8COD - chains A and B; structure by X-ray diffraction, 2.48 A resolution.

[Chain A (and B)]
Molecule: Adenosylhomocysteinase
From: Mus musculus
Notes: EC 3.13.2.1; chain B of this document is another copy of the same molecule, construct and numbering; everything in this record applies to it too
UniProtKB: P50247 (SAHH_MOUSE); numbering as in UniProt (aligned over 1-432)
Sequence (452 residues; each row starts with the number of its first residue; numbers below 1 keep their minus sign (Met-19 is residue -19)):
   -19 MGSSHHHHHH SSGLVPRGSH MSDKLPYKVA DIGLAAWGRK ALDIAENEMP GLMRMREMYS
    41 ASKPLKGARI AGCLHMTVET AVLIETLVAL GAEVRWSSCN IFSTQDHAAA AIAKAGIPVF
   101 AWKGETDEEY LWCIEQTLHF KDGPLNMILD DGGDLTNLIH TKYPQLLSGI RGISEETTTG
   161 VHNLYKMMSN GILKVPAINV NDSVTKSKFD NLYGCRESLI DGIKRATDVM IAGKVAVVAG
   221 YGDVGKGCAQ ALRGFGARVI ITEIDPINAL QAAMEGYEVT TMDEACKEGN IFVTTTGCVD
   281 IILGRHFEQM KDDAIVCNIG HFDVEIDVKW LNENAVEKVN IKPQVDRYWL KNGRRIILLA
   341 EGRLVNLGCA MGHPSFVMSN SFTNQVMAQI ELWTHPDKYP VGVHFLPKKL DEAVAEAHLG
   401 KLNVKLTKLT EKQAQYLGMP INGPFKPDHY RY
Not modelled in the structure: -19 to 3
Sequence notes: initiating methionine (-19); expression tag (-18 to 0)
Metal / ion sites: Na+: Glu59, Met351, His353
Residues lining bound ligands:
  - NAD (nicotinamide-adenine-dinucleotide): Thr157, Thr158, Thr159, Lys186, Asp190, Asn191, Cys195, Gly220, Tyr221, Gly222, Asp223, Val224, Gly225, Thr242, Glu243, Ile244, Asp245, Asn248, Thr275, Thr276, Gly277, Cys278, Ile281, Ile299, Gly300, His301, Leu344, Asn346, Leu347, His353, Thr407, Leu409, Gln413, Leu417, Lys426, Tyr430
  - inosine (NOS): Leu54, His55, Thr57, Glu59, Thr60, Asp131, Glu156, Thr157, Lys186, Asp190, Asn191, His301, Leu344, Asn346, Leu347, Met351, Gly352, His353, Met358, Ser361, Phe362
Reported in the primary citation:
  - binding site for NAD: Lys426, Tyr430

[How chain A and chain B interact]
Residue-residue contacts - 64 pairs, chain A then chain B:
  Trp17(A) - Ile321(B)
  Trp17(A) - Lys322(B)
  Lys20(A) - Val319(B)
  Lys20(A) - Asn320(B)  hydrogen bond (side chain-backbone)
  Ile24(A) - Ile321(B)  hydrophobic
  Ile24(A) - Arg327(B)
  Asn27(A) - Asp292(B)  hydrogen bond
  Asn27(A) - Asp293(B)  hydrogen bond
  Asn27(A) - Arg335(B)
  Glu28(A) - Val209(B)
  Glu28(A) - Lys214(B)  salt bridge
  Tyr193(A) - Met210(B)
  Arg196(A) - Phe235(B)  hydrogen bond (side chain-backbone)
  Arg196(A) - Gly236(B)
  Glu197(A) - Lys204(B)  salt bridge
  Glu197(A) - Met210(B)
  Glu197(A) - Ile211(B)  hydrogen bond (side chain-backbone)
  Glu197(A) - Ala212(B)  hydrogen bond (side chain-backbone)
  Glu197(A) - Phe235(B)
  Asp201(A) - Lys204(B)
  Lys204(A) - Glu197(B)  salt bridge
  Lys204(A) - Asp201(B)
  Lys204(A) - Arg205(B)  hydrogen bond (backbone-side chain)
  Lys204(A) - Pro354(B)
  Arg205(A) - Lys204(B)
  Arg205(A) - Arg205(B)
  Arg205(A) - Asp208(B)  salt bridge
  Asp208(A) - Arg205(B)  salt bridge
  Asp208(A) - Met351(B)
  Asp208(A) - Pro354(B)
  Val209(A) - Glu28(B)
  Val209(A) - Glu197(B)
  Val209(A) - Pro354(B)
  Met210(A) - Tyr193(B)
  Met210(A) - Glu197(B)
  Met210(A) - Pro354(B)
  Met210(A) - Phe356(B)  hydrophobic
  Met210(A) - Val357(B)  hydrophobic
  Ile211(A) - Glu197(B)  hydrogen bond (backbone-side chain)
  Ala212(A) - Arg196(B)
  Ala212(A) - Glu197(B)  hydrogen bond (backbone-side chain)
  Gly213(A) - Leu402(B)
  Lys214(A) - Glu28(B)  salt bridge
  Phe235(A) - Arg196(B)  hydrogen bond (backbone-side chain)
  Phe235(A) - Glu197(B)
  Gly236(A) - Arg196(B)
  Lys291(A) - Asn403(B)
  Asp292(A) - Asn27(B)  hydrogen bond
  Asp293(A) - Asn27(B)  hydrogen bond
  Val319(A) - Lys20(B)
  Asn320(A) - Lys20(B)  hydrogen bond (backbone-side chain)
  Ile321(A) - Trp17(B)
  Ile321(A) - Ile24(B)  hydrophobic
  Arg327(A) - Ile24(B)
  Arg335(A) - Asn27(B)
  Met351(A) - Asp208(B)
  Pro354(A) - Lys204(B)
  Pro354(A) - Asp208(B)
  Pro354(A) - Val209(B)
  Pro354(A) - Met210(B)  hydrophobic
  Phe356(A) - Met210(B)  hydrophobic
  Val357(A) - Met210(B)  hydrophobic
  Leu402(A) - Gly213(B)
  Asn403(A) - Lys291(B)
Also at the interface, not in a pair above, chain A (41 interface residues in all): Asp23, Gly194, Ala231, Gly234, Lys322, Ile337, Ser355
Also at the interface, not in a pair above, chain B (40 interface residues in all): Asp23, Gly194, Gly234, Ser355, Lys401

[In short]
Chain A and chain B form an interface of 41 and 40 residues respectively; the contacts include 13 hydrogen
bonds and 6 salt bridges. Polar contacts include Glu28(A)-Lys214(B), Glu197(A)-Lys204(B) and
Arg205(A)-Asp208(B). Ligands of chain A: NAD and inosine. The paper reports a binding site for NAD at
Lys426(A) and Tyr430(A).
Both chains are Adenosylhomocysteinase (Mus musculus). Entry 8COD (Crystal structure of
S-adenosyl-L-homocysteine hydrolase from Mus musculus in complex with inosine) was determined by X-ray
diffraction (same publication as 8QNO, 7R37, 7R38 and 7R39).
